PDB entry 3O4G | X-ray diffraction, 2.50 A resolution | chains A and B

# Chain A (and B)
Molecule: Acylamino-acid-releasing enzyme
Organism: Aeropyrum pernix
Notes: EC 3.4.19.1; chain B of this document is another copy of the same molecule, construct and numbering; everything in this record applies to it too
Reference sequence: Q9YBQ2 (APEH_AERPE); numbering as in UniProt (aligned over 1-582)
Chain sequence (582 residues; row label = number of the first residue in the row):
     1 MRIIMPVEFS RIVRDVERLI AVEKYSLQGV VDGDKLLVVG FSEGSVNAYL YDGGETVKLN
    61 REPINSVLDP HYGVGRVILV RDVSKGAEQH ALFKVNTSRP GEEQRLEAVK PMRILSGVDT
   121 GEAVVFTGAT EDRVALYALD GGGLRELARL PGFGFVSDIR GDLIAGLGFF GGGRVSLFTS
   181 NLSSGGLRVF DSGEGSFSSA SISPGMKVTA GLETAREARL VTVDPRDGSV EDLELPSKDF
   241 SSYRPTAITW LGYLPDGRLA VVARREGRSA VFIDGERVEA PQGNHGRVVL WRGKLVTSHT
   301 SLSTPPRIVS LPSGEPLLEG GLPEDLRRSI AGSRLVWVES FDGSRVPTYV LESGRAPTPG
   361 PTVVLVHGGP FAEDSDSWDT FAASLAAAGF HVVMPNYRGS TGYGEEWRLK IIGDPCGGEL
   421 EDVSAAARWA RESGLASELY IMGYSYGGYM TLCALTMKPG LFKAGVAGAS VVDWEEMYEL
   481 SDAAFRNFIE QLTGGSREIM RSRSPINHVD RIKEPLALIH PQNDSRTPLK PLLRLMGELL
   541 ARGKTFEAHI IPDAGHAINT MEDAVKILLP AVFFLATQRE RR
Not modelled in the structure: 1-4, 582 (chain B: 1-6, 555, 582)
Swiss-Prot annotation at these positions:
  - active site (Charge relay system): Ser445, Asp524, His556
Reported in the primary citation:
  - catalytic residues: Ser445, Asp524, His556
  - mutagenesis - D524A, D524N: decreased catalytic activity
  - mutagenesis - S445A: abolished catalytic activity
  - conformationally variable residues (domain motion): Asp376
  - contacts within the chain: Tyr444-His556 (hydrogen bond), Ser445-His556, Gln522-Ile551 (hydrogen bond), Gln522-Asp553, Asn523-Ala554, Asp524-His556, Asp524-Arg526 (backbone contact), Glu88-Arg526 (salt bridge), Asp524-Thr527 (hydrogen bond)
  - mutagenesis - D524N: unchanged binding to Ac-Phe-OH

# How chain A and chain B interact
Contacting residue pairs - 53 pairs, chain A then chain B:
  Phe9(A) - Met561(B)  hydrophobic
  Phe9(A) - Val565(B)  hydrophobic
  Ser10(A) - Val13(B)
  Ser10(A) - Arg14(B)
  Ser10(A) - Glu17(B)  hydrogen bond
  Val13(A) - Ser10(B)
  Val13(A) - Val13(B)  hydrophobic
  Arg14(A) - Ser10(B)
  Arg14(A) - Arg14(B)
  Glu17(A) - Glu8(B)
  Glu17(A) - Phe9(B)  hydrogen bond (side chain-backbone)
  Glu17(A) - Ser10(B)  hydrogen bond
  Gln522(A) - Leu540(B)
  Gln522(A) - Lys544(B)  hydrogen bond (side chain-backbone)
  Gln522(A) - Thr545(B)
  Gln522(A) - Phe546(B)  hydrogen bond (side chain-backbone)
  Leu529(A) - Leu540(B)  hydrophobic
  Leu529(A) - Phe546(B)  hydrophobic
  Lys530(A) - Leu540(B)
  Leu533(A) - Met536(B)
  Leu533(A) - Gly537(B)
  Met536(A) - Leu533(B)  hydrophobic
  Gly537(A) - Leu533(B)
  Leu540(A) - Gln522(B)
  Leu540(A) - Leu529(B)  hydrophobic
  Leu540(A) - Lys530(B)
  Lys544(A) - Gln522(B)  hydrogen bond (backbone-side chain)
  Thr545(A) - Gln522(B)
  Phe546(A) - Gln522(B)  hydrogen bond (backbone-side chain)
  Phe546(A) - Leu529(B)  hydrophobic
  Phe546(A) - Pro552(B)
  Glu547(A) - Ile550(B)
  Glu547(A) - Pro552(B)
  Ala548(A) - Ala548(B)
  Ala548(A) - His549(B)
  Ala548(A) - Ile550(B)  hydrogen bond (backbone-backbone)
  His549(A) - Ala548(B)
  His549(A) - His549(B)  hydrogen bond
  Ile550(A) - Glu547(B)
  Ile550(A) - Ala548(B)  hydrogen bond (backbone-backbone)
  Pro552(A) - Thr545(B)
  Pro552(A) - Phe546(B)
  Pro552(A) - Glu547(B)
  Asp553(A) - Thr545(B)  hydrogen bond
  Glu562(A) - Phe9(B)
  Glu562(A) - Thr577(B)  hydrogen bond
  Glu562(A) - Glu580(B)
  Val565(A) - Phe9(B)  hydrophobic
  Lys566(A) - Glu547(B)  salt bridge
  Lys566(A) - Thr577(B)
  Phe573(A) - Val565(B)  hydrophobic
  Thr577(A) - Glu562(B)
  Glu580(A) - Glu562(B)
Interface residues without a listed pair, chain A (29 interface residues in all): Ile551, Leu569
Interface residues without a listed pair, chain B (29 interface residues in all): Ile551, Leu569, Phe573

# Summary
Chain A and chain B each contribute 29 residues to their interface, with 12 hydrogen bonds and 1 salt bridge.
Among the polar pairs are Lys566(A)-Glu547(B), Ser10(A)-Glu17(B) and Glu17(A)-Phe9(B). Curated annotation
(UniProt) lists 3 active-site residues on chain A. From the paper: catalytic residues Ser445(A), Asp524(A) and
His556(A); D524A and D524N of chain A reduce catalytic activity.
Chain A and chain B are both Acylamino-acid-releasing enzyme (Aeropyrum pernix); the structure, Structure and
Catalysis of Acylaminoacyl Peptidase, was determined by X-ray diffraction (same publication as 3O4I and 3O4J).
